4QY8 - chains A and Q of the 3 polymer chains in the assembly; structure by X-ray diffraction, 1.35 A resolution.

# Chain A
Molecule: Fv fragment(mAb6D8) heavy chain
Source organism: Mus musculus
Chain sequence (114 residues; each row starts with the number of its first residue):
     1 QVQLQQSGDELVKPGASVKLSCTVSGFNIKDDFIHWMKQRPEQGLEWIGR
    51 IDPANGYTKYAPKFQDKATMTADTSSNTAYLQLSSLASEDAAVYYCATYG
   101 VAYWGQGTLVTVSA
Cystine bridges: Cys22-Cys96

# Chain Q
Molecule: Merozoite surface antigen 2
UniProt: P50498 (MSA2_PLAF7); residues 14-30 here correspond to UniProt positions 33-49 (UniProt number = residue number + 19)
Chain sequence (19 residues; row label = number of the first residue in the row):
    13 XNAYNMSIRRSMAESKPSX
Unresolved in the structure: 28-31
Sequence notes: acetylation (13); amidation (31)
Modified / non-standard residues: ACE (acetyl group) at position 13; NH2 (amino group) at position 31
Curated features (UniProtKB/Swiss-Prot):
  - glycosylation: Asn17 (N-linked (GlcNAc...) asparagine)

# Interface between chain A and chain Q
Residue-residue contacts (22; chain A residue first):
  Asp31(A) - Tyr16(Q)  hydrogen bond (backbone-side chain)
  Asp32(A) - Tyr16(Q)
  Asp32(A) - Arg22(Q)  salt bridge
  Phe33(A) - Ile20(Q)  hydrophobic
  Phe33(A) - Arg22(Q)
  Phe33(A) - Ala25(Q)  hydrophobic
  Phe33(A) - Glu26(Q)
  Arg50(A) - Ala25(Q)  hydrogen bond (side chain-backbone)
  Asp52(A) - Glu26(Q)
  Asn55(A) - Glu26(Q)  hydrogen bond
  Tyr57(A) - Ala25(Q)
  Tyr57(A) - Glu26(Q)
  Tyr57(A) - Ser27(Q)
  Tyr99(A) - Asn14(Q)  hydrogen bond
  Tyr99(A) - Tyr16(Q)  hydrophobic
  Tyr99(A) - Ser19(Q)
  Gly100(A) - Tyr16(Q)
  Gly100(A) - Ser19(Q)
  Gly100(A) - Arg22(Q)
  Val101(A) - Ser19(Q)  hydrogen bond (backbone-side chain)
  Val101(A) - Ile20(Q)  hydrophobic
  Ala102(A) - Ala15(Q)  hydrophobic
Also at the interface, not in a pair above, chain A (13 interface residues in all): Phe27, His35
Interface features reported in the paper:
  - epitope / paratope residues, chain A: Asp52(A), Asn55(A)
  - interface residues, chain A: Asp52(A), Asn55(A)

# Overview
13 residues of chain A and 9 residues of chain Q are in contact, with 5 hydrogen bonds and 1 salt bridge.
Polar contacts include Asp32(A)-Arg22(Q), Asp31(A)-Tyr16(Q) and Arg50(A)-Ala25(Q). From the paper:
epitope/paratope residues Asp52(A) and Asn55(A); interface residues Asp52(A) and Asn55(A).
Chain A is Fv fragment(mAb6D8) heavy chain (Mus musculus) and chain Q is Merozoite surface antigen 2; the
structure, Crystal Structure of anti-MSP2 Fv fragment (mAb6D8) in complex with 3D7-MSP2 14-30, was determined
by X-ray diffraction, deposited together with 4QXT, 4QYO and 4R3S.
